PDB entry 4YP5 | X-ray diffraction, 2.21 A resolution | chains A and C of the 3 polymer chains in the assembly

Chain A (and C):
Name: Nicotinamide-nucleotide adenylyltransferase
From: Methanothermobacter thermautotrophicus (strain ATCC 29096 / DSM 1053 / JCM 10044 / NBRC 100330 / Delta H)
Notes: EC 2.7.7.1; chain C of this document is another copy of the same molecule, construct and numbering; everything in this record applies to it too
Reference sequence: O26253 (NADM_METTH); residues 4-181 here correspond to UniProt positions 1-178 (UniProt number = residue number - 3)
Sequence (181 residues; each row starts with the number of its first residue):
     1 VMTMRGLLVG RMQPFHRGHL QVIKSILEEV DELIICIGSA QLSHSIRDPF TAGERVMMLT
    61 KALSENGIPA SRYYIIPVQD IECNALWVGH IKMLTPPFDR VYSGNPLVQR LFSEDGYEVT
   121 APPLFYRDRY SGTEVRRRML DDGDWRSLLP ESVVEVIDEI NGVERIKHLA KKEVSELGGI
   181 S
Not modelled in the structure: 1-2, 127-129, 173-181 (chain C: 1-2, 172-181)
Sequence notes: expression tag (1-3)
Residues lining bound ligands: NADP (NAP; NADP nicotinamide-adenine-dinucleotide phosphate): Val9, Gly10, Arg11, His16, His19, Val22, Gly38, Ser39, Asp80, Ile81, Cys83, Asn84, Trp87, Asn105, Leu107, Val108, Leu111, Pro122, Leu124, Phe125, Tyr126, Ser131, Gly132, Thr133, Arg136
Reported in the primary citation:
  - binding site for NADP: His16, His19, Ser39, Asp80, Asn84, Trp87, Asn105, Tyr126
  - conformationally variable residues (helix shift, side-chain flip): Asn105, Tyr126
  - catalytic residues: His19 (citing earlier work)
  - mutagenesis - R136K: unchanged catalytic activity (citing earlier work)

How chain A and chain C interact:
Contacting residue pairs - 18 pairs, chain A then chain C:
  Gln41(A) with Glu82(C); Cys83(C)
  Ser43(A) with Asn84(C), hydrogen bond (backbone-side chain); Ala85(C)
  His44(A) with Asn84(C); Leu107(C); Leu111(C); Glu114(C), salt bridge
  Thr51(A) with Ala85(C)
  Asn161(A) with Arg110(C)
  Arg165(A) with Arg110(C); Glu114(C), salt bridge
  His168(A) with Pro106(C); Gln109(C), hydrogen bond; Arg110(C)
  Leu169(A) with Leu107(C), hydrophobic
  Lys171(A) with Pro106(C)
  Lys172(A) with Pro106(C)
Also at the interface, not in a pair above, chain A (12 interface residues in all): Gln79, Glu164

Overview:
The interface between chain A and chain C involves 12 residues on one side and 10 on the other; the contacts
include 2 hydrogen bonds and 2 salt bridges. Polar contacts include His44(A)-Glu114(C), Arg165(A)-Glu114(C)
and Ser43(A)-Asn84(C). Chain A binds NADP. The paper reports the catalytic residue His19(A); R136K of chain A
leaves catalytic activity unchanged.
Chain A and chain C are both Nicotinamide-nucleotide adenylyltransferase (Methanothermobacter
thermautotrophicus (strain ATCC 29096 / DSM 1053 / JCM 10044 / NBRC 100330 / Delta H)); the structure, Crystal
structure of Methanobacterium thermoautotrophicum NMNAT in complex with NADP, was determined by X-ray
diffraction together with 4YP6 and 4YP7 from the same study.
